7WO4 - chains J and K of the 18 polymer chains in the assembly; structure by electron microscopy, 4.47 A resolution (low resolution: residue-level contacts below are approximate; hydrogen-bond / salt-bridge calls are withheld).

== Chain J (and K) ==
Molecule: Spike glycoprotein
Source organism: Severe acute respiratory syndrome coronavirus 2
Notes: chain K of this document is another copy of the same molecule, construct and numbering; everything in this record applies to it too
UniProtKB: P0DTC2 (SPIKE_SARS2); numbering as in UniProt (aligned over 1-1208)
Amino-acid sequence (1288 residues; each row starts with the number of its first residue):
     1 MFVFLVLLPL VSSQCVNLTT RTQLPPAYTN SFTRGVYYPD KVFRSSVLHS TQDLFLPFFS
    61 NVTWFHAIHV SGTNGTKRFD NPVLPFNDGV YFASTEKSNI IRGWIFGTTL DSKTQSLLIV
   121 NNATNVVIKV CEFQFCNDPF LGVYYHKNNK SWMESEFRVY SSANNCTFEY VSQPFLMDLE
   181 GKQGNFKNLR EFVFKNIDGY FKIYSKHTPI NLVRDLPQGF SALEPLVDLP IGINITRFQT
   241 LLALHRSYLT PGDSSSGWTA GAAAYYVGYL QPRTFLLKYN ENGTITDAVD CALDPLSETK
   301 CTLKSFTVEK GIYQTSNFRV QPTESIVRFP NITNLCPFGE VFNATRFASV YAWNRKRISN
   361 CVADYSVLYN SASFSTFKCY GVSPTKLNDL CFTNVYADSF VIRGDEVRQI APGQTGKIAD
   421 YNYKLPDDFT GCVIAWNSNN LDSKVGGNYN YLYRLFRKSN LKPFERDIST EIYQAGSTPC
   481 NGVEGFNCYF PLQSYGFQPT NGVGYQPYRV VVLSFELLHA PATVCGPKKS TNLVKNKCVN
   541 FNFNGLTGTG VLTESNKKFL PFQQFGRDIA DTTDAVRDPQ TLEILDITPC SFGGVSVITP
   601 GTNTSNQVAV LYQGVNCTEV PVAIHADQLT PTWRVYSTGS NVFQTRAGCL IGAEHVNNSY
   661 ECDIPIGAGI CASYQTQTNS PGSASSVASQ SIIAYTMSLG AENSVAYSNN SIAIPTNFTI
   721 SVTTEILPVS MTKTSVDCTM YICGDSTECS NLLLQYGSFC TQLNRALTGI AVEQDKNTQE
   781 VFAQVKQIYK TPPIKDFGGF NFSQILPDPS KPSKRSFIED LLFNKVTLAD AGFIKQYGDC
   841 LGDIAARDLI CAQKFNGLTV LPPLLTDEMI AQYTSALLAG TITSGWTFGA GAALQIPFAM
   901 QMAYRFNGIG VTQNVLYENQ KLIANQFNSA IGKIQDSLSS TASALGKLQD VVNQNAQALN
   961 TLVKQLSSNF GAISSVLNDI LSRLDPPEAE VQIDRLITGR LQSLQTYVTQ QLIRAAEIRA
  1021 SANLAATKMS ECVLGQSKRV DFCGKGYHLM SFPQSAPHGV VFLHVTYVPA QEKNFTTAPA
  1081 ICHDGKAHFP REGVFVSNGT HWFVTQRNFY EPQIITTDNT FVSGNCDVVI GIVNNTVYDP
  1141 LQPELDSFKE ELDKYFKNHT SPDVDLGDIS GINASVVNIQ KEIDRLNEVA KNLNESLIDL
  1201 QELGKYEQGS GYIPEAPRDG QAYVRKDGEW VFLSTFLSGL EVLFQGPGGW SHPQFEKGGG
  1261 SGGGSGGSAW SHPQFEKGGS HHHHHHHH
Disordered / not traced: 1-13, 621-640, 677-688, 828-853, 1148-1288
Differences from the reference sequence: variant G614 (Asp in P0DTC2); conflict G682 (Arg in P0DTC2), S683 (Arg in P0DTC2), S685 (Arg in P0DTC2), P986 (Lys in P0DTC2), P987 (Val in P0DTC2); expression tag (1209-1288)
Curated features (UniProtKB/Swiss-Prot):
  - region: N280 to C301 (Putative superantigen), R403 to D405 (Integrin-binding motif), N448 to F456 (Immunodominant HLA epitope recognized by the CD8+), P681, A684 (Putative superantigen), S816 to Y837 (Fusion peptide 1), K835 to F855 (Fusion peptide 2), D1163 to E1202 (Heptad repeat 2)
  - site: R815, S816 (Cleavage)
  - glycosylation: N17 (N-linked (GlcNAc...) (complex) asparagine), N61 (N-linked (GlcNAc...) (hybrid) asparagine), N74 (N-linked (GlcNAc...) (complex) asparagine), N122 (N-linked (GlcNAc...) (hybrid) asparagine), N149 (N-linked (GlcNAc...) (complex) asparagine), N165 (N-linked (GlcNAc...) (complex) asparagine), N234 (N-linked (GlcNAc...) (high mannose) asparagine), N282 (N-linked (GlcNAc...) (complex) asparagine), T323 (O-linked (GalNAc) threonine), S325 (O-linked (HexNAc...) serine), N331 (N-linked (GlcNAc...) (complex) asparagine), N343 (N-linked (GlcNAc...) (complex) asparagine), N603 (N-linked (GlcNAc...) (hybrid) asparagine), N616 (N-linked (GlcNAc...) (complex) asparagine), N657 (N-linked (GlcNAc...) (complex) asparagine), T676 (O-linked (GlcNAc...) threonine), T678 (O-linked (GlcNAc...) threonine), N709 (N-linked (GlcNAc...) (high mannose) asparagine), N717 (N-linked (GlcNAc...) (hybrid) asparagine), N801 (N-linked (GlcNAc...) (hybrid) asparagine) and 6 more in UniProt
Cystine bridges: C15-C136, C131-C166, C291-C301, C336-C361, C379-C432, C391-C525, C480-C488, C538-C590, C662-C671, C743-C749, C1032-C1043, C1082-C1126
Covalent attachments: N-acetylglucosamine (NAG) linked to N17, N61, N122, N149, N165, N282, N331, N343, N616, N709, N717, N801, N1074, N1098, N1134
From the paper describing this entry:
  - mutagenesis - S373P: decreased binding to 553-15 (proposed by the authors, not directly observed)

== How chain J and chain K interact ==
Residue-residue contacts (117):
  N317(J) with D737(K)
  R357(J) with C166(K)
  N360(J) with F168(K)
  H519(J) with G232(K)
  P521(J) with G199(K); Y200(K); P230(K); I231(K)
  K558(J) with F43(K)
  F559(J) with F43(K)
  L560(J) with Y38(K); N282(K); G283(K)
  F562(J) with Y38(K); K41(K); E224(K); P225(K)
  Q563(J) with K41(K); V42(K); F43(K); G283(K)
  Q564(J) with K41(K)
  F565(J) with K41(K); V42(K); F43(K)
  G566(J) with F43(K)
  R567(J) with V42(K); F43(K)
  I569(J) with K964(K)
  A570(J) with V963(K)
  D571(J) with R44(K); K964(K)
  F592(J) with M740(K); K854(K); G857(K)
  Q613(J) with L861(K)
  A647(J) with P862(K)
  P665(J) with L864(K)
  A668(J) with P863(K); L864(K); T866(K)
  G669(J) with L864(K); M869(K)
  M697(J) with L865(K); M869(K)
  L699(J) with K786(K); I788(K); M869(K); Q872(K); Y873(K)
  G700(J) with K786(K); I788(K)
  A701(J) with Q787(K); I788(K)
  E702(J) with I788(K); K790(K)
  N703(J) with Q787(K); I788(K); Y789(K); K790(K)
  S704(J) with K790(K)
  V705(J) with Y789(K); T883(K); Q895(K)
  A706(J) with Q895(K)
  Y707(J) with F797(K); I896(K); P897(K); F898(K)
  N709(J) with P897(K)
  S711(J) with Q895(K); I896(K); P897(K)
  I712(J) with Q895(K)
  A713(J) with L894(K); Q895(K)
  Q957(J) with R765(K)
  T961(J) with S758(K); R765(K)
  Q965(J) with Y756(K); G757(K); S758(K); F759(K)
  S968(J) with Y756(K)
  N969(J) with Q755(K)
  F970(J) with Q755(K); Y756(K)
  R995(J) with D994(K)
  Q1002(J) with Q1002(K)
  T1006(J) with Q1005(K)
  Q1010(J) with Q762(K); L1012(K)
  I1013(J) with L1012(K)
  E1017(J) with R1019(K)
  R1039(J) with T1027(K); E1031(K); R1039(K)
  V1040(J) with S1030(K); E1031(K); L1034(K)
  D1041(J) with G889(K)
  F1042(J) with E1031(K)
  G1046(J) with A890(K)
  P1069(J) with G891(K)
  E1072(J) with A893(K); L894(K)
  N1074(J) with Q895(K)
  T1077(J) with M900(K)
  F1089(J) with Y917(K)
  V1094(J) with M900(K); Y904(K)
  R1107(J) with Y904(K)
  S1123(J) with N914(K); E1111(K)
  V1128(J) with E918(K)
  V1129(J) with Y917(K)
  I1130(J) with K921(K)
Other interface residues (no listed pair), chain J (86 interface residues in all): R319, N394, A520, K557, D568, T572, P589, I666, G667, T696, S708, N710, P715, G971, S1003, T1009, Y1047, V1068, P1079, P1090, F1121
Other interface residues (no listed pair), chain K (84 interface residues in all): D40, V47, H49, N165, T167, E169, E773, F855, L858, T859, Q913, T1009, G1035

== Summary ==
86 residues of chain J and 84 residues of chain K are in contact. N-acetylglucosamine is covalently linked to
N17(J), N61(J), N122(J), N149(J), N165(J) and N282(J) and 9 more. From the paper: S373P of chain J reduces
binding to 553-15.
Both chains are Spike glycoprotein (Severe acute respiratory syndrome coronavirus 2). Entry 7WO4 (SARS-CoV-2
Spike in complex with IgG 553-15 (S-553-15 dimer trimer )) was determined by electron microscopy together with
7WO5, 7WO7 and 7WOG from the same study.
